Entry 8RVA (X-ray diffraction, 1.80 A resolution); this record covers chains A and B.

== Chain A ==
Protein: 2'-O-methyltransferase nsp16
Organism: Severe acute respiratory syndrome coronavirus 2
Notes: EC 2.1.1.57
Reference sequence: P0DTD1 (R1AB_SARS2); residues 1-298 here correspond to UniProt positions 6799-7096 (UniProt number = residue number + 6798)
Chain sequence (302 residues; numbered -3 to 298; the number before each row is that of its first residue; numbers below 1 keep their minus sign (Gly-3 is residue -3)):
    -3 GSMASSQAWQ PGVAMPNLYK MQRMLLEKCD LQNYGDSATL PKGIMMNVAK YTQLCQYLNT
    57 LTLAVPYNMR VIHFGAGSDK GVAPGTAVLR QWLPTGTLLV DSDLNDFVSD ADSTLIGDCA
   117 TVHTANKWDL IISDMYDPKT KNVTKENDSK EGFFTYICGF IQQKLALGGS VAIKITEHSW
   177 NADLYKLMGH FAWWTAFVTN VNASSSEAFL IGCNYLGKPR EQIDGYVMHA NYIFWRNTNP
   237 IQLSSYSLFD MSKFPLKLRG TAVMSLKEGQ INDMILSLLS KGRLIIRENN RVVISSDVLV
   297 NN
Disordered / not traced: -3 to 0
Differences from the reference sequence: expression tag (-3 to 0)
Swiss-Prot annotation at these positions:
  - active site: Lys46, Asp130, Lys170, Glu203

== Chain B ==
Protein: Non-structural protein 10
Organism: Severe acute respiratory syndrome coronavirus 2
Reference sequence: P0DTC1 (R1A_SARS2); residues 1-139 here correspond to UniProt positions 4254-4392 (UniProt number = residue number + 4253)
Chain sequence (142 residues; each row starts with the number of its first residue; numbers below 1 keep their minus sign (Gly-2 is residue -2)):
    -2 GSMAGNATEV PANSTVLSFC AFAVDAAKAY KDYLASGGQP ITNCVKMLCT HTGTGQAITV
    58 TPEANMDQES FGGASCCLYC RCHIDHPNPK GFCDLKGKYV QIPTTCANDP VGFTLKNTVC
   118 TVCGMWKGYG CSCDQLREPM LQ
Disordered / not traced: -2 to 17, 133-139
Differences from the reference sequence: expression tag (-2 to 0)

== How chain A and chain B interact ==
Residue-residue contacts (43):
  Lys38(A) with Lys43(B), hydrogen bond (backbone-side chain)
  Gly39(A) with Lys43(B)
  Ile40(A) with Lys43(B); Met44(B); Leu45(B), hydrophobic
  Met41(A) with Asn40(B); Cys41(B); Val42(B), hydrophobic
  Val44(A) with Val42(B), hydrophobic; Lys43(B)
  Thr48(A) with Leu45(B)
  Lys76(A) with Asn40(B), hydrogen bond
  Val78(A) with Asn40(B); Val42(B), hydrophobic; Ser72(B); Arg78(B)
  Pro80(A) with Val42(B), hydrophobic
  Ala83(A) with Val42(B), hydrophobic; Met44(B); Tyr96(B), hydrogen bond (backbone-side chain)
  Val84(A) with Met44(B)
  Arg86(A) with Gly94(B), hydrogen bond (side chain-backbone); Tyr96(B)
  Gln87(A) with Met44(B); Leu45(B), hydrogen bond (side chain-backbone); Thr58(B); Pro59(B); Tyr96(B), hydrogen bond (backbone-side chain)
  Val104(A) with Ala71(B), hydrophobic; Cys77(B)
  Ser105(A) with Ala71(B); Lys93(B), hydrogen bond (backbone-side chain)
  Asp106(A) with Gly69(B); Gly70(B), hydrogen bond (side chain-backbone); Ala71(B), hydrogen bond (side chain-backbone); Lys93(B); Gly94(B), hydrogen bond (side chain-backbone); Lys95(B)
  Ala107(A) with Lys93(B)
  Leu244(A) with Leu45(B), hydrophobic
  Met247(A) with Leu45(B); Thr47(B)
  Ser248(A) with Thr47(B)
Interface residues without a listed pair, chain A (24 interface residues in all): Pro37, Ala45, Thr91, Asp102
Interface residues without a listed pair, chain B (23 interface residues in all): Cys46, Val57, His80, Leu92

== In short ==
The interface between chain A and chain B involves 24 residues on one side and 23 on the other; the contacts
include 10 hydrogen bonds. Among the polar pairs are Lys38(A)-Lys43(B), Lys76(A)-Asn40(B) and
Ala83(A)-Tyr96(B). Curated annotation (UniProt) lists 4 active-site residues on chain A.
Here chain A is 2'-O-methyltransferase nsp16 and chain B is Non-structural protein 10, both from Severe acute
respiratory syndrome coronavirus 2. Entry 8RVA (SARS-CoV-2 nsp16-nsp10 in complex with SAM derivative
inhibitor 7) was determined by X-ray diffraction, deposited together with 8RV4, 8RV5, 8RV6, 8RV7, 8RV8, 8RV9
and 4 further entries.
